2VJZ - chains A and B of the 4 polymer chains in the assembly; structure by X-ray diffraction, 1.80 A resolution.

Chain A:
Name: Insulin A chain
From: Homo sapiens
UniProtKB: P01308 (INS_HUMAN); residues 1-21 here correspond to UniProt positions 90-110 (UniProt number = residue number + 89)
Sequence (21 residues; row label = number of the first residue in the row):
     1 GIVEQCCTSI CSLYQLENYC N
Disulfides: Cys6-Cys11

Chain B:
Name: Insulin B chain
From: Homo sapiens
UniProtKB: P01308 (INS_HUMAN); residues 1-30 here correspond to UniProt positions 25-54 (UniProt number = residue number + 24)
Sequence (30 residues; each row starts with the number of its first residue):
     1 FVNQHLCGSH LVEALYLVCG ERGFFYTPKT
Unresolved in the structure: 30
Bound ions: Zn2+: His10 (together with chloride ion)

Chain A / chain B interface:
Inter-chain disulfides: Cys7(A)-Cys7(B), Cys20(A)-Cys19(B)
Contacting residue pairs (36):
  Gly1(A) - Lys29(B)
  Ile2(A) - Leu11(B)  hydrophobic
  Ile2(A) - Leu15(B)  hydrophobic
  Ile2(A) - Tyr26(B)  hydrophobic
  Val3(A) - Pro28(B)  hydrophobic
  Glu4(A) - Lys29(B)  salt bridge
  Cys6(A) - His5(B)
  Cys6(A) - Leu6(B)  hydrogen bond (backbone-backbone)
  Cys6(A) - Leu11(B)  hydrophobic
  Cys7(A) - His5(B)  hydrogen bond (backbone-side chain)
  Cys7(A) - Leu6(B)  hydrogen bond (backbone-backbone)
  Cys7(A) - Cys7(B)  disulfide
  Thr8(A) - His5(B)  hydrogen bond (backbone-side chain)
  Ser9(A) - His5(B)  hydrogen bond (backbone-side chain)
  Ile10(A) - Asn3(B)
  Ile10(A) - Gln4(B)
  Ile10(A) - His5(B)
  Leu13(A) - Val18(B)  hydrophobic
  Leu16(A) - Phe1(B)  hydrophobic
  Leu16(A) - Leu6(B)  hydrophobic
  Leu16(A) - Leu11(B)  hydrophobic
  Leu16(A) - Ala14(B)  hydrophobic
  Leu16(A) - Leu15(B)  hydrophobic
  Leu16(A) - Val18(B)  hydrophobic
  Glu17(A) - Arg22(B)  salt bridge
  Asn18(A) - Phe25(B)
  Tyr19(A) - Phe24(B)
  Tyr19(A) - Phe25(B)  hydrogen bond (backbone-backbone)
  Cys20(A) - Cys19(B)  disulfide
  Cys20(A) - Arg22(B)
  Cys20(A) - Gly23(B)
  Cys20(A) - Phe25(B)
  Asn21(A) - Arg22(B)  hydrogen bond (side chain-backbone)
  Asn21(A) - Gly23(B)  hydrogen bond (backbone-backbone)
  Asn21(A) - Phe24(B)
  Asn21(A) - Phe25(B)

In short:
The interface between chain A and chain B involves 16 residues on one side and 18 on the other; the contacts
include 2 disulfide bonds, 8 hydrogen bonds and 2 salt bridges. Among the polar pairs are Glu4(A)-Lys29(B),
Glu17(A)-Arg22(B) and Cys7(A)-His5(B).
Chain A is Insulin A chain and chain B is Insulin B chain, both from Homo sapiens; the structure, Crystal
structure form ultalente insulin microcrystals, was determined by X-ray diffraction, deposited together with
2VK0.
